Entry 2JDR (X-ray diffraction, 2.30 A resolution); this record covers chains A and C.

Chain A:
Protein: Rac-beta serine/threonine-protein kinase
From: Homo sapiens
Notes: EC 2.7.11.1; fragment: kinase catalytic domain, residues 146-467
Reference sequence: P31751 (AKT2_HUMAN); numbering as in UniProt (aligned over 146-464)
Chain sequence (342 residues; numbered 141 to 479 plus 3 insertion-coded residues; the number before each row is that of its first residue; a row labelled like 464A-464C holds insertion residues (464A, then the next letters in order)):
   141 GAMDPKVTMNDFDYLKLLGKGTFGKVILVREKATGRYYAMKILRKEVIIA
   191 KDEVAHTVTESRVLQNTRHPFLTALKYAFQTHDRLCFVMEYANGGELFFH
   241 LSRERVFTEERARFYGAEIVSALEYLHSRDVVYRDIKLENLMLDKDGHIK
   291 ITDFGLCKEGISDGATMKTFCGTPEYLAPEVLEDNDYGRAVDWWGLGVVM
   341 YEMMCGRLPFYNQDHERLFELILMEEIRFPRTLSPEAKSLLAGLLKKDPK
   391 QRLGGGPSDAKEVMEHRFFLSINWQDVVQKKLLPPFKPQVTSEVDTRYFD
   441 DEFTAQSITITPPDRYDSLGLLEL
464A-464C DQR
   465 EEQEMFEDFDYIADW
Disordered / not traced: 141-145, 450-464, 464A-464C, 465-466
Modified residues: Thr309 (phosphothreonine; TPO)
Ligand contacts: A-443654 (L20; (2S)-1-(1H-indol-3-yl)-3-{[5-(3-methyl-1H-indazol-5-yl)pyridin-3-yl]oxy}propan-2-amine): Leu158, Gly159, Phe163, Val166, Ala179, Lys181, Thr213, Met229, Glu230, Tyr231, Ala232, Glu236, Glu279, Asn280, Met282, Thr292, Asp293, Phe439
Curated features (UniProtKB/Swiss-Prot):
  - active site: Asp275 (Proton acceptor)
  - binding site (ATP): Leu158 to Val166, Lys181
  - binding site (Mn(2+)): Asn280, Asp293
  - modified residue: Thr309 (Phosphothreonine), Ser447 (Phosphoserine), Thr451 (Phosphothreonine)
  - glycosylation (O-linked (GlcNAc) threonine): Thr306, Thr313
  - natural variant: Arg274 (R274H: Risk factor for T2D)
  - mutagenesis: Lys181 (K181A: Loss of kinase activity), Thr309 (T309A: Impairs interaction with TTC3; when associated with A-474; T309E: Constitutively active; when associated with D-474)

Chain C:
Protein: Glycogen synthase kinase-3 beta
Notes: EC 2.7.11.26
Reference sequence: P49841 (GSK3B_HUMAN); residues 3-12 here = UniProt positions 3-12
Chain sequence (10 residues; each row starts with the number of its first residue):
     3 GRPRTTSFAE
Curated features (UniProtKB/Swiss-Prot):
  - modified residue: Ser9 (Phosphoserine)
  - mutagenesis: Ser9 (S9A: Loss of phosphorylation; abolished inhibition of activity, leading to constitutively active)

How chain A and chain C interact:
Residue-residue contacts - 31 pairs, chain A then chain C:
  Thr162(A) - Thr8(C)
  His196(A) - Ala11(C)
  Phe238(A) - Arg4(C)
  Phe238(A) - Arg6(C)
  Asp275(A) - Ser9(C)
  Lys277(A) - Thr7(C)
  Lys277(A) - Thr8(C)
  Lys277(A) - Ser9(C)
  Glu279(A) - Arg4(C)  salt bridge
  Glu279(A) - Arg6(C)
  Glu279(A) - Thr7(C)  hydrogen bond
  Leu296(A) - Ser9(C)
  Leu296(A) - Phe10(C)
  Phe310(A) - Phe10(C)
  Phe310(A) - Ala11(C)
  Phe310(A) - Glu12(C)  hydrogen bond (backbone-backbone)
  Cys311(A) - Phe10(C)
  Cys311(A) - Ala11(C)  hydrophobic
  Gly312(A) - Ser9(C)
  Gly312(A) - Phe10(C)  hydrogen bond (backbone-backbone)
  Thr313(A) - Thr7(C)
  Thr313(A) - Thr8(C)
  Thr313(A) - Ser9(C)  hydrogen bond (side chain-backbone)
  Pro314(A) - Thr8(C)
  Pro314(A) - Phe10(C)
  Glu315(A) - Thr7(C)
  Tyr316(A) - Arg4(C)  hydrogen bond
  Leu317(A) - Phe10(C)  hydrophobic
  Glu342(A) - Arg4(C)  salt bridge
  Leu348(A) - Arg4(C)
  Tyr351(A) - Pro5(C)
Other interface residues (no listed pair), chain A (24 interface residues in all): Glu193, Glu236, Ser242, Thr309, Asp440, Phe443
Other interface residues (no listed pair), chain C (10 interface residues in all): Gly3

Overview:
The interface between chain A and chain C involves 24 residues on one side and 10 on the other; the contacts
include 5 hydrogen bonds and 2 salt bridges. Polar pairs include Glu279(A)-Arg4(C), Glu342(A)-Arg4(C) and
Glu279(A)-Thr7(C). Ligands of chain A: A-443654.
Chain A is Rac-beta serine/threonine-protein kinase (Homo sapiens) and chain C is Glycogen synthase kinase-3
beta; the structure, Structure of pkb-beta (AKT2) complexed with the inhibitor A-443654, was determined by
X-ray diffraction, deposited together with 2JDO.
